Entry 5TGV (X-ray diffraction, 2.97 A resolution); this record covers chains A and C of the 6 polymer chains in the assembly.

Chain A (and C):
Protein: Hemagglutinin HA1 chain
Source organism: Influenza A virus
Notes: chain C of this document is another copy of the same molecule, construct and numbering; everything in this record applies to it too
UniProt: A0A0J9X252 (A0A0J9X252_9INFA); the construct lacks a stretch of the UniProt sequence and is renumbered around it, so the offset changes along the chain: 7-129 = UniProt 1-123; 130-158 = UniProt 125-153; 159-263 = UniProt 156-260; 265-276 = UniProt 261-272; 1 more segments
Chain sequence (323 residues; each row starts with the number of its first residue; note: 1 number in that range is skipped by the numbering (no residue carries it; nothing is unmodelled there); a row labelled like 158A-158B holds insertion residues (158A, then the next letters in order)):
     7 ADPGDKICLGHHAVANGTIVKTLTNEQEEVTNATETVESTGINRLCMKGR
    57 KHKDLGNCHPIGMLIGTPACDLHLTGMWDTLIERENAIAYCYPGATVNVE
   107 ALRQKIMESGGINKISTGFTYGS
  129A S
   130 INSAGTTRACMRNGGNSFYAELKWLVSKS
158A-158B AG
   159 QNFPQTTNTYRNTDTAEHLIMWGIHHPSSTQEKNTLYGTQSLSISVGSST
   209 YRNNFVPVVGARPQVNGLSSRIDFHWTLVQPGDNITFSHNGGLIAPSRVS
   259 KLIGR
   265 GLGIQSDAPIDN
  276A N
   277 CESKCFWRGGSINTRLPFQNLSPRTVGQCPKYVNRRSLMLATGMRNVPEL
Disordered / not traced: 7-10, 326 (chain C: 7-10)
Disulfide bonds: Cys52-Cys277, Cys64-Cys76, Cys97-Cys139, Cys281-Cys305
Covalent attachments: N-acetylglucosamine (NAG) linked to Asn38, Asn242
Differences from the reference sequence: engineered mutation Ala158A (Lys154 in A0A0J9X252), Thr193 (Asp190 in A0A0J9X252), Leu226 (Gln223 in A0A0J9X252), Ser228 (Gly225 in A0A0J9X252)
What the authors report for this chain:
  - binding site for N-acetyl-alpha-neuraminic acid: Tyr98, Trp153
  - binding site for beta-D-galactopyranose: Leu226
  - mutagenesis - Q226L/G228S, G228S: abolished binding to alpha2-3 sialosides
  - mutagenesis - Q226L/G228S: unchanged binding to human-type alpha2-6 receptors

How chain A and chain C interact:
Residue-residue contacts (15; chain A residue first):
  His184(A) with Arg210(C)
  Val216(A) with Ser203(C); Arg210(C); Asn212(C)
  Val217(A) with Ser203(C), hydrogen bond (backbone-side chain)
  Ala219(A) with Thr244(C); Ser246(C)
  Arg220(A) with Arg210(C)
  Pro221(A) with Gly205(C); Ser206(C); Ser207(C); Asn242(C)
  Val223(A) with Ser207(C)
  Arg229(A) with Ser206(C), hydrogen bond (side chain-backbone)
  Asp231(A) with Arg210(C), salt bridge
Also at the interface, not in a pair above, chain A (10 interface residues in all): Gly218
Also at the interface, not in a pair above, chain C (10 interface residues in all): Asp241

In short:
Chain A and chain C each contribute 10 residues to their interface; the contacts include 2 hydrogen bonds and
1 salt bridge. Among the polar pairs are Asp231(A)-Arg210(C), Val217(A)-Ser203(C) and Arg229(A)-Ser206(C). The
paper reports a binding site for N-acetyl-alpha-neuraminic acid at Tyr98(A) and Trp153(A); Q226L/G228S and
G228S of chain A abolish binding to alpha2-3 sialosides.
Both chains are Hemagglutinin HA1 chain (Influenza A virus). Entry 5TGV (Crystal structure of H10
hemagglutinin mutant (K158aA-D193T-Q226L-G228S) from Jiangxi-Donghu (2013) H10N8 influenza virus in complex
with ...) was determined by X-ray diffraction together with 5TGO, 5TGU, 5TH0, 5TH1, 5THB, 5THC and 5THF from
the same study.
